PDB entry 8ZJG | electron microscopy, 3.18 A resolution | chains B and G of the 6 polymer chains in the assembly

# Chain B
Molecule: Guanine nucleotide-binding protein G(I)/G(S)/G(T) subunit beta-1
Source organism: Homo sapiens
UniProtKB: P62873 (GBB1_HUMAN); residues 1-340 here = UniProt positions 1-340
Chain sequence (340 residues; each row starts with the number of its first residue):
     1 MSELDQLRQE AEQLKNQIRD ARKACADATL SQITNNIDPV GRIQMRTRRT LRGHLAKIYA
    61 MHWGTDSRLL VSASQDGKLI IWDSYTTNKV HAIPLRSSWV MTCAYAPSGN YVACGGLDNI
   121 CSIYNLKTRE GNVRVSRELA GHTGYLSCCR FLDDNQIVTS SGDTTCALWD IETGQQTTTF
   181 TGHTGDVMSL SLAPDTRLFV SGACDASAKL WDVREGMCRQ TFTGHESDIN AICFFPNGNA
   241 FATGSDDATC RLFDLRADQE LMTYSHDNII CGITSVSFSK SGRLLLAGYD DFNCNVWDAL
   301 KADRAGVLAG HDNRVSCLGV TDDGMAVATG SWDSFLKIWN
Unresolved in the structure: 1-3
Curated features (UniProtKB/Swiss-Prot):
  - modified residue: S2 (N-acetylserine), H266 (Phosphohistidine)
  - natural variant: L30 (L30F: In MRD42; uncertain significance), R52 (R52G: In MRD42), G64 (G64V: In MRD42), D76 (D76E: In MRD42; D76G: In MRD42), G77 (G77S: In MRD42), K78 (K78R: In MRD42), I80 (I80N: In MRD42; I80T: In MRD42), H91 (H91R: In MRD42; uncertain significance), A92 (A92T: In MRD42), P94 (P94S: In MRD42), L95 (L95P: In MRD42), R96 (R96L: In MRD42), 5 further natural variant entries in UniProt

# Chain G
Molecule: Guanine nucleotide-binding protein G(I)/G(S)/G(O) subunit gamma-2
Source organism: Homo sapiens
UniProtKB: P59768 (GBG2_HUMAN); numbering as in UniProt (aligned over 1-71)
Chain sequence (71 residues; row label = number of the first residue in the row):
     1 MASNNTASIA QARKLVEQLK MEANIDRIKV SKAAADLMAY CEAHAKEDPL LTPVPASENP
    61 FREKKFFCAI L
Unresolved in the structure: 1-7, 64-71
Curated features (UniProtKB/Swiss-Prot):
  - modified residue: A2 (N-acetylalanine), C68 (Cysteine methyl ester)
  - lipidation: C68 (S-geranylgeranyl cysteine)

# Chain B / chain G interface
Residue-residue contacts - 65 pairs, chain B then chain G:
  L4(B) with I9(G), hydrophobic
  L7(B) with R13(G); V16(G)
  E10(B) with V16(G)
  A11(B) with L19(G)
  Q17(B) with A23(G)
  I18(B) with L19(G), hydrophobic; A23(G), hydrophobic
  R22(B) with E22(G), salt bridge
  C25(B) with R27(G); K29(G)
  D27(B) with K29(G); S31(G), hydrogen bond
  A28(B) with V30(G); S31(G)
  L30(B) with A34(G), hydrophobic
  I33(B) with S31(G); A34(G), hydrophobic; M38(G), hydrophobic
  T34(B) with M38(G)
  I37(B) with E42(G)
  V40(B) with L51(G), hydrophobic
  R48(B) with N59(G); F61(G)
  R49(B) with F61(G), hydrogen bond (side chain-backbone); E63(G)
  S67(B) with F61(G)
  S84(B) with F61(G)
  Y85(B) with P60(G); F61(G), hydrophobic
  C218(B) with Q18(G)
  R219(B) with E22(G)
  T221(B) with E22(G)
  F235(B) with L37(G), hydrophobic; Y40(G), hydrophobic
  P236(B) with Y40(G)
  D254(B) with A33(G)
  R256(B) with D26(G); R27(G); I28(G); D36(G), salt bridge
  D258(B) with I25(G); R27(G), salt bridge
  L261(B) with L37(G), hydrophobic
  S279(B) with D48(G), hydrogen bond
  K280(B) with E47(G)
  S281(B) with Y40(G); C41(G); H44(G), hydrogen bond (side chain-backbone); D48(G)
  G282(B) with C41(G), hydrogen bond (backbone-side chain)
  R283(B) with C41(G); L51(G)
  L300(B) with M38(G), hydrophobic; C41(G), hydrophobic
  D323(B) with P49(G)
  G324(B) with D48(G); P49(G); L50(G)
  M325(B) with P49(G), hydrophobic; L50(G); P60(G), hydrophobic
  A326(B) with F61(G), hydrophobic
  I338(B) with F61(G), hydrophobic
  N340(B) with N59(G)
Other interface residues (no listed pair), chain B (54 interface residues in all): L14, K15, A26, I43, M45, W63, Q220, N237, L252, A257, Q259, L284, V327
Other interface residues (no listed pair), chain G (37 interface residues in all): A12, L15, K20, A45, R62

# Summary
54 residues of chain B and 37 residues of chain G are in contact, with 5 hydrogen bonds and 3 salt bridges.
Among the polar pairs are R22(B)-E22(G), R256(B)-D36(G) and D258(B)-R27(G).
Chain B is Guanine nucleotide-binding protein G(I)/G(S)/G(T) subunit beta-1 and chain G is Guanine
nucleotide-binding protein G(I)/G(S)/G(O) subunit gamma-2, both from Homo sapiens; the structure, Cryo-EM
structure of human CMKLR1-Gi complex bound to chemerin, was determined by electron microscopy.
